Entry 5GZ6 (X-ray diffraction, 1.74 A resolution); this record covers chains A and B.

[Chain A (and B)]
Protein: Meso-diaminopimelate D-dehydrogenase
From: Ureibacillus thermosphaericus
Notes: EC 1.4.1.16; chain B of this document is another copy of the same molecule, construct and numbering; everything in this record applies to it too
UniProtKB: G1UII1 (DAPDH_URETH); residue numbers follow UniProt; this construct covers 1-326
Chain sequence (326 residues; numbered 1 to 326; the number before each row is that of its first residue):
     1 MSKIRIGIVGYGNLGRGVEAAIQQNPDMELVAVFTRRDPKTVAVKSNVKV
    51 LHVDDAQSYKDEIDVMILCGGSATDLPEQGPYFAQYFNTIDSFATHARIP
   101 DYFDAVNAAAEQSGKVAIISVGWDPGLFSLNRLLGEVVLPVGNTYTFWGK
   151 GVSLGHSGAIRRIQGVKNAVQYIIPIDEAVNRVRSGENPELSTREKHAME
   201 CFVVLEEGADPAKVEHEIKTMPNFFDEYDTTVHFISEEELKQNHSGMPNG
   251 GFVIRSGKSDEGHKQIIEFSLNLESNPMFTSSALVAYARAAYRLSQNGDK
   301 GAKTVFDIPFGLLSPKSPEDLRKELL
Disordered / not traced: 1, 156-157, 259-263 (chain B: 1, 156-157, 245-246, 259-263)
Sequence notes: engineered mutation Ala-94 (Asp in G1UII1), Leu-154 (Gln in G1UII1), Gly-158 (Asp in G1UII1), Ile-173 (Thr in G1UII1), Met-199 (Arg in G1UII1), Phe-224 (Tyr in G1UII1), Asn-249 (His in G1UII1)
Swiss-Prot annotation at these positions:
  - binding site (NADP(+)): Tyr-11 to Leu-14, Thr-35 to Arg-37, Cys-69 to Ser-72, Val-121 to Pro-125
  - binding site (substrate): Asp-124, Trp-148, Asn-276
Small-molecule neighbours:
  - 6-azanyl-2-oxidanylidene-hexanoic acid (7C3): Trp-123, Asp-124, Trp-148, Lys-150
  - NADPH (NDP; NADPH dihydro-nicotinamide-adenine-dinucleotide phosphate): Gly-10, Tyr-11, Gly-12, Asn-13, Leu-14, Thr-35, Arg-36, Arg-37, Cys-69, Gly-70, Gly-71, Ser-72, Asp-75, Ser-92, Ala-94, Val-121, Gly-122, Trp-123, Asp-124, Pro-125, Thr-280

[Interface between chain A and chain B]
Contacting residue pairs (93):
  Gln-24(A) / Pro-140(B)
  Gln-24(A) / Val-141(B)
  His-96(A) / Leu-326(B)  hydrogen bond (side chain-backbone)
  Ile-99(A) / Leu-326(B)
  Phe-103(A) / Arg-322(B)
  Pro-125(A) / Leu-326(B)
  Leu-127(A) / Leu-134(B)  hydrophobic
  Ser-129(A) / Leu-325(B)
  Ser-129(A) / Leu-326(B)  hydrogen bond (side chain-backbone)
  Leu-130(A) / Phe-310(B)  hydrophobic
  Arg-132(A) / Leu-325(B)  hydrogen bond (side chain-backbone)
  Arg-132(A) / Leu-326(B)  hydrogen bond (side chain-backbone)
  Leu-133(A) / Phe-310(B)
  Leu-133(A) / Leu-321(B)  hydrophobic
  Leu-133(A) / Leu-325(B)  hydrophobic
  Leu-134(A) / Leu-127(B)  hydrophobic
  Leu-134(A) / Phe-310(B)  hydrophobic
  Glu-136(A) / Lys-316(B)  salt bridge
  Glu-136(A) / Leu-325(B)
  Val-137(A) / Ala-286(B)  hydrophobic
  Val-137(A) / Leu-313(B)
  Val-137(A) / Ser-314(B)
  Val-138(A) / Ser-282(B)  hydrogen bond (backbone-side chain)
  Pro-140(A) / Gln-24(B)
  Val-141(A) / Gln-24(B)
  Lys-264(A) / Ser-275(B)  hydrogen bond (backbone-side chain)
  Gln-265(A) / Glu-274(B)
  Gln-265(A) / Ser-275(B)
  Gln-265(A) / Asn-276(B)  hydrogen bond (side chain-backbone)
  Gln-265(A) / Pro-277(B)
  Ile-266(A) / Asn-272(B)
  Ile-266(A) / Leu-273(B)
  Ile-266(A) / Glu-274(B)  hydrogen bond (backbone-backbone)
  Ile-267(A) / Asn-272(B)
  Ile-267(A) / Leu-273(B)  hydrophobic
  Ile-267(A) / Pro-277(B)  hydrophobic
  Glu-268(A) / Ser-270(B)
  Glu-268(A) / Leu-271(B)
  Glu-268(A) / Asn-272(B)  hydrogen bond (backbone-backbone)
  Phe-269(A) / Ser-270(B)
  Phe-269(A) / Leu-271(B)  hydrophobic
  Ser-270(A) / Glu-268(B)
  Ser-270(A) / Phe-269(B)
  Ser-270(A) / Ser-270(B)  hydrogen bond (backbone-backbone)
  Leu-271(A) / Ile-267(B)  hydrophobic
  Leu-271(A) / Glu-268(B)
  Leu-271(A) / Phe-269(B)  hydrophobic
  Asn-272(A) / Ile-266(B)
  Asn-272(A) / Ile-267(B)
  Asn-272(A) / Glu-268(B)  hydrogen bond (backbone-backbone)
  Glu-274(A) / Lys-264(B)
  Glu-274(A) / Gln-265(B)
  Glu-274(A) / Ile-266(B)  hydrogen bond (backbone-backbone)
  Ser-275(A) / Lys-264(B)  hydrogen bond (side chain-backbone)
  Asn-276(A) / Gln-265(B)  hydrogen bond (backbone-side chain)
  Pro-277(A) / Gln-265(B)
  Pro-277(A) / Ile-267(B)  hydrophobic
  Ser-282(A) / Val-138(B)  hydrogen bond (side chain-backbone)
  Ala-286(A) / Val-137(B)  hydrophobic
  Thr-304(A) / Arg-322(B)
  Thr-304(A) / Leu-326(B)
  Phe-306(A) / Pro-309(B)
  Phe-306(A) / Phe-310(B)
  Phe-306(A) / Gly-311(B)  hydrogen bond (backbone-backbone)
  Phe-306(A) / Leu-321(B)
  Phe-306(A) / Leu-325(B)  hydrophobic
  Asp-307(A) / Pro-309(B)
  Pro-309(A) / Phe-306(B)
  Pro-309(A) / Asp-307(B)
  Phe-310(A) / Leu-130(B)  hydrophobic
  Phe-310(A) / Leu-133(B)
  Phe-310(A) / Phe-306(B)  hydrogen bond (backbone-backbone)
  Gly-311(A) / Phe-306(B)  hydrogen bond (backbone-backbone)
  Leu-313(A) / Val-137(B)
  Ser-314(A) / Val-137(B)
  Lys-316(A) / Glu-136(B)  salt bridge
  Leu-321(A) / Phe-306(B)
  Arg-322(A) / Phe-103(B)
  Arg-322(A) / Thr-304(B)
  Leu-325(A) / Ser-129(B)
  Leu-325(A) / Arg-132(B)  hydrogen bond (backbone-side chain)
  Leu-325(A) / Leu-133(B)  hydrophobic
  Leu-325(A) / Glu-136(B)
  Leu-325(A) / Phe-306(B)  hydrophobic
  Leu-326(A) / His-96(B)  hydrogen bond (backbone-side chain)
  Leu-326(A) / Ile-99(B)
  Leu-326(A) / Asp-124(B)
  Leu-326(A) / Pro-125(B)
  Leu-326(A) / Ser-129(B)  hydrogen bond (backbone-side chain)
  Leu-326(A) / Arg-132(B)  hydrogen bond (backbone-side chain)
  Leu-326(A) / Thr-304(B)
  Leu-326(A) / Val-305(B)  hydrophobic
  Leu-326(A) / Phe-306(B)  hydrophobic
Interface residues without a listed pair, chain A (55 interface residues in all): Asn-25, Pro-100, Ser-120, Asp-124, Arg-184, Leu-273, Phe-279, Ala-283, Val-305, Ile-308, Lys-323
Interface residues without a listed pair, chain B (54 interface residues in all): Asn-25, Pro-100, Ser-120, Phe-279, Ile-308, Lys-323, Glu-324

[Summary]
55 residues of chain A face 54 of chain B across their interface; the contacts include 22 hydrogen bonds and 2
salt bridges. Among the polar pairs are Glu-136(A)/Lys-316(B), His-96(A)/Leu-326(B) and Ser-129(A)/Leu-326(B).
Bound to chain A: NADPH and 6-azanyl-2-oxidanylidene-hexanoic acid.
Both chains are Meso-diaminopimelate D-dehydrogenase (Ureibacillus thermosphaericus). Entry 5GZ6 (Structure of
D-amino acid dehydrogenase in complex with NADPH and 2-keto-6-aminocapronic acid) was determined by X-ray
diffraction, deposited together with 5GZ1 and 5GZ3.
